Entry 8WW5 (X-ray diffraction, 1.01 A resolution); this record covers chain A.

== Chain A ==
Protein: Glucanase
Organism: Phanerodontia chrysosporium
Notes: EC 3.2.1.-
UniProtKB: H3K419 (H3K419_PHACH); residue numbers follow UniProt; this construct covers 82-439
Amino-acid sequence (358 residues; each row starts with the number of its first residue):
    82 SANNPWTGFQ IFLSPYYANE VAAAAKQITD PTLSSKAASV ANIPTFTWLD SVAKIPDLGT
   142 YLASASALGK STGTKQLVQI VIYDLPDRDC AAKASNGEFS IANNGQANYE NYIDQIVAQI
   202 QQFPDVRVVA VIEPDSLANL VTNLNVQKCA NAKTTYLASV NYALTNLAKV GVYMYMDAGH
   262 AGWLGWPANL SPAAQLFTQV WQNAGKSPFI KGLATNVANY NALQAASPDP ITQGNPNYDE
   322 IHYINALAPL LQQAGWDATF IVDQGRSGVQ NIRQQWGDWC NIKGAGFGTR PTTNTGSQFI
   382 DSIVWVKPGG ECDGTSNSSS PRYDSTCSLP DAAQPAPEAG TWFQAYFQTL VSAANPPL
Disulfide bonds: Cys171-Cys230, Cys361-Cys408
Differences from the reference sequence: engineered mutation Ser240 (Cys in H3K419)

== Overview ==
Chain A is Glucanase (Phanerodontia chrysosporium); the structure, X-Ray crystal structure of glycoside
hydrolase family 6 cellobiohydrolase from Phanerochaete chrysosporium PcCel6A C240S, was determined by X-ray
diffraction together with 8WUP, 8WWT and 8WX6 from the same study.
